PDB entry 9U6E | electron microscopy, 2.40 A resolution | chains V and X of the 24 polymer chains in the assembly

[Chain V (and X)]
Molecule: FAS-associated death domain protein
Source organism: Homo sapiens
Notes: chain X of this document is another copy of the same molecule, construct and numbering; everything in this record applies to it too
Reference sequence: Q13158 (FADD_HUMAN); residue numbers follow UniProt; this construct covers 1-208
Amino-acid sequence (208 residues; each row starts with the number of its first residue):
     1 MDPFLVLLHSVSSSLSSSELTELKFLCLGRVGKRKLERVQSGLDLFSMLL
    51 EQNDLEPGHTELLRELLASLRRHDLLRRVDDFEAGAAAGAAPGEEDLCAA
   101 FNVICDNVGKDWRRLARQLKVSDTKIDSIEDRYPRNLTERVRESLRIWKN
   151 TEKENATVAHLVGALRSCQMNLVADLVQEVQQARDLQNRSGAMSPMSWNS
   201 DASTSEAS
Disordered / not traced: 88-208
Swiss-Prot annotation at these positions:
  - modified residue: Ser194 (Phosphoserine)
  - glycosylation: Arg117 (Microbial infection: N-beta-linked (GlcNAc) arginine)
  - natural variant: Cys105 (C105W: In IEHDCM)
  - mutagenesis: Ser12 (S12R: Loss of interaction with CASP8), Phe25 (F25R: Loss of interaction with FAS. Loss of self-association. Abolishes induction of apoptosis), Lys33 (K33E: Loss of self-association), Arg38 (R38A: Loss of interaction with CASP8), Asp44 (D44R: Loss of interaction with CASP8. Abolishes induction of apoptosis. Decreased interaction with FAS), Glu51 (E51R: Loss of interaction with CASP8), Arg117 (R117A: Abolished GlcNAcylation by E.coli NleB1; R117E: Loss of interaction with FAS), Val121 (V121N: Loss of interaction with FAS), Asp123 (D123R: Strongly decreased interaction with FAS), Arg135 (R135E: Strongly decreased interaction with FAS), Arg142 (R142E: Decreased interaction with FAS), Leu172 (L172A/E: Loss of interaction with FAS; L172K: Strongly decreased interaction with FAS), 2 further mutagenesis entries in UniProt

[Interface between chain V and chain X]
Contacting residue pairs - 13 pairs, chain V then chain X:
  Arg30(V) with Arg71(X)
  Val31(V) with Arg71(X)
  Gly32(V) with Arg71(X)
  Lys35(V) with Arg71(X)
  Glu51(V) with Arg71(X); Arg72(X), salt bridge; His73(X); Asp74(X)
  Gln52(V) with Arg71(X); His73(X)
  Asn53(V) with His73(X); Arg77(X)
  Glu56(V) with Arg77(X), salt bridge
Interface residues without a listed pair, chain V (9 interface residues in all): Arg34
Interface residues without a listed pair, chain X (7 interface residues in all): Ser18, Leu70

[Overview]
9 residues of chain V and 7 residues of chain X are in contact, with 2 salt bridges. Among the polar pairs are
Glu51(V)-Arg72(X) and Glu56(V)-Arg77(X). From UniProt: 14 mutagenesis sites on chain V.
Chain V and chain X are both FAS-associated death domain protein (Homo sapiens); the structure, FADD-DED
filaments coordinate complex IIa assembly during TNF-induced apoptosis, was determined by electron microscopy
together with 9U7A from the same study.
